PDB entry 5XFQ | X-ray diffraction, 2.40 A resolution | chains A and B of the 6 polymer chains in the assembly

[Chain A (and B)]
Molecule: PHD finger protein 1
Organism: Mus musculus
Notes: chain B of this document is another copy of the same molecule, construct and numbering; everything in this record applies to it too
Reference sequence: Q9Z1B8 (PHF1_MOUSE); numbering as in UniProt (aligned over 25-360)
Chain sequence (336 residues; numbered 25 to 360; the number before each row is that of its first residue):
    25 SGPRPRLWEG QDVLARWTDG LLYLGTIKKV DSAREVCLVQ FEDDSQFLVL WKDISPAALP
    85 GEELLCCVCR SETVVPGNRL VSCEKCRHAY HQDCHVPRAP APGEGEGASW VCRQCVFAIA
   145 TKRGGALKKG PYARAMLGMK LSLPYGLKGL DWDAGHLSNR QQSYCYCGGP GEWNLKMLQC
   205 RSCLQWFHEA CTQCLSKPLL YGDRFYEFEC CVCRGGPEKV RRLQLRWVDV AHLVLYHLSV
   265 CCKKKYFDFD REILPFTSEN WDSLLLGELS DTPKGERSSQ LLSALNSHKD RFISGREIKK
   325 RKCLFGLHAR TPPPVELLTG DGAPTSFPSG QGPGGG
Not modelled in the structure: 25-27, 340-360 (chain B: 25-29, 81-85, 127-132, 341-360)
Ion coordination: Zn2+ site 1: Cys90, Cys93, His115, Cys118; Zn2+ site 2: Cys107, Cys110, Cys136, Cys139; Zn2+ site 3: Cys189, Cys191, His212, Cys215; Zn2+ site 4: Cys204, Cys207, Cys234, Cys237
UniProt features mapped onto this chain:
  - zinc finger: Glu87 to Ala142 (PHD-type 1), Gln186 to Gly240 (PHD-type 2)
Reported in the primary citation:
  - mutagenesis - Y47A: abolished binding to Peptide from Histone H3

[Chain A / chain B interface]
Contacting residue pairs (19):
  Ala57(A) with Pro155(B), hydrophobic; Tyr156(B), hydrogen bond (backbone-side chain)
  Glu59(A) with Ile143(B)
  Cys93(A) with Lys146(B), hydrogen bond (backbone-side chain)
  Glu96(A) with Pro222(B)
  Thr97(A) with Asn284(B)
  Val98(A) with Leu223(B); His261(B), hydrogen bond (backbone-side chain); Phe280(B); Asn284(B)
  Pro100(A) with Leu262(B), hydrophobic; Cys265(B); Phe280(B)
  Lys172(A) with Asp36(B), salt bridge; Leu48(B)
  Gly173(A) with Leu48(B)
  Asp175(A) with Arg111(B), salt bridge
  Arg184(A) with Glu108(B); Arg111(B)
Interface residues without a listed pair, chain A (15 interface residues in all): Arg28, Ser56, Val99, Gly170
Interface residues without a listed pair, chain B (22 interface residues in all): Glu66, Lys152, Lys200, Ser220, Leu224, Cys266, Ser287

[Overview]
15 residues of chain A face 22 of chain B across their interface, with 3 hydrogen bonds and 2 salt bridges.
Polar contacts include Lys172(A)-Asp36(B), Asp175(A)-Arg111(B) and Ala57(A)-Tyr156(B). Cys90(A), Cys93(A),
His115(A) and Cys118(A) coordinate Zn2+ site 1. From the paper: Y47A of chain A abolishes binding to Peptide
from Histone H3.
Both chains are PHD finger protein 1 (Mus musculus). Entry 5XFQ (Ternary complex of PHF1, a DNA duplex and a
histone peptide) was determined by X-ray diffraction together with 5XFN, 5XFO, 5XFP and 5XFR from the same
study.
